8YZ5 - chains C and D of the 7 polymer chains in the assembly; structure by electron microscopy, 3.93 A resolution.

== Chain C ==
Name: Spike glycoprotein
From: Severe acute respiratory syndrome coronavirus 2
Reference sequence: P0DTC2 (SPIKE_SARS2); residue numbers follow UniProt; this construct covers 14-146, 149-1208
Sequence (1259 residues; row label = number of the first residue in the row; note: 2 numbers in that range are skipped by the numbering (no residue carries them; nothing is unmodelled there); numbers below 1 keep their minus sign (Met-5 is residue -5)):
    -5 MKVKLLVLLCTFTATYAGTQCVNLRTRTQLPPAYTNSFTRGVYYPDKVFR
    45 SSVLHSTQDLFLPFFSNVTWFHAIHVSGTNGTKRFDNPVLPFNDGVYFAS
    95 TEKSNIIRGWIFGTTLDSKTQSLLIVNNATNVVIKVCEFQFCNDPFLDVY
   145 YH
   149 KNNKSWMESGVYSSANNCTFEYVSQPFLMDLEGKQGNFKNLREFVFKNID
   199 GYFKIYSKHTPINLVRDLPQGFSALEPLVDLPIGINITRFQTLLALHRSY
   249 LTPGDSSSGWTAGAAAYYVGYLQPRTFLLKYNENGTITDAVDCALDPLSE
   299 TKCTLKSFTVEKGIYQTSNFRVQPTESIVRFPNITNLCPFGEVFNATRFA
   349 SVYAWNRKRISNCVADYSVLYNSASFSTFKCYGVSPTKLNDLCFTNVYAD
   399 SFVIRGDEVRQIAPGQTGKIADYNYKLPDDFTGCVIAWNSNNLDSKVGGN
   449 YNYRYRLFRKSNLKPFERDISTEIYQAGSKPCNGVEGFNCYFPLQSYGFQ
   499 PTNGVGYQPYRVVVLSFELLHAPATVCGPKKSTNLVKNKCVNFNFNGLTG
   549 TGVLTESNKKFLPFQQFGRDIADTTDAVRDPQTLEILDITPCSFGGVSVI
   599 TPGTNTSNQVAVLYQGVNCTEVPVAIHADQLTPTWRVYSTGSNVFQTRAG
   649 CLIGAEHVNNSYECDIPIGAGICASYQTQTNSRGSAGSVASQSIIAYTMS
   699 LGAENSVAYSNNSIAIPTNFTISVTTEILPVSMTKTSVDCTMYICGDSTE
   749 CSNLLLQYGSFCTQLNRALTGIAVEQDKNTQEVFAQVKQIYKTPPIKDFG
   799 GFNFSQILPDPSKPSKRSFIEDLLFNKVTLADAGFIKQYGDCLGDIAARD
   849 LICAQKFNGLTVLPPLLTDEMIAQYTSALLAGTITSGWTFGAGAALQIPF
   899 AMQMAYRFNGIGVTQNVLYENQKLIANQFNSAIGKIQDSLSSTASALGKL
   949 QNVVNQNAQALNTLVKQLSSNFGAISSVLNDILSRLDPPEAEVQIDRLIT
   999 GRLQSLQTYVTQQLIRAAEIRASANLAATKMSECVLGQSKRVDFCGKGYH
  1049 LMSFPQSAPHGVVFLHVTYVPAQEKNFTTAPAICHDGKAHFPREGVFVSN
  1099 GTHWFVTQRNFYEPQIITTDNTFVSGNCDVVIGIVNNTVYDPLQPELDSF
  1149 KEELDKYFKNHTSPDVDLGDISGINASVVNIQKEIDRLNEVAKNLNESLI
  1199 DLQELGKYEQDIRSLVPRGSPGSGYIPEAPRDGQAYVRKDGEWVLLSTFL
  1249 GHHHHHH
Unresolved in the structure: -5 to 19, 70-76, 149-157, 248-254, 333-334, 519-529, 621-640, 677-688, 828-853, 1143-1255
Differences from the reference sequence: expression tag (-5 to 13, 1209-1255); variant Arg19 (Thr in P0DTC2), Asp142 (Gly in P0DTC2), Gly158 (Arg in P0DTC2), Arg452 (Leu in P0DTC2), Lys478 (Thr in P0DTC2), Gly614 (Asp in P0DTC2), Arg681 (Pro in P0DTC2), Gly682 (Arg in P0DTC2), Ser683 (Arg in P0DTC2), Gly685 (Arg in P0DTC2), Asn950 (Asp in P0DTC2), Pro986 (Lys in P0DTC2), Pro987 (Val in P0DTC2)
Swiss-Prot annotation at these positions:
  - region: Asn280 to Cys301 (Putative superantigen), Arg403 to Asp405 (Integrin-binding motif), Asn448 to Tyr451, Tyr453 to Phe456 (Immunodominant HLA epitope recognized by the CD8+), Ser816 to Tyr837 (Fusion peptide 1), Lys835 to Phe855 (Fusion peptide 2), Asp1163 to Glu1202 (Heptad repeat 2)
  - site: Arg815, Ser816 (Cleavage)
  - glycosylation: Asn17 (N-linked (GlcNAc...) (complex) asparagine), Asn61 (N-linked (GlcNAc...) (hybrid) asparagine), Asn74 (N-linked (GlcNAc...) (complex) asparagine), Asn122 (N-linked (GlcNAc...) (hybrid) asparagine), Asn165 (N-linked (GlcNAc...) (complex) asparagine), Asn234 (N-linked (GlcNAc...) (high mannose) asparagine), Asn282 (N-linked (GlcNAc...) (complex) asparagine), Thr323 (O-linked (GalNAc) threonine), Ser325 (O-linked (HexNAc...) serine), Asn331 (N-linked (GlcNAc...) (complex) asparagine), Asn343 (N-linked (GlcNAc...) (complex) asparagine), Asn603 (N-linked (GlcNAc...) (hybrid) asparagine), Asn616 (N-linked (GlcNAc...) (complex) asparagine), Asn657 (N-linked (GlcNAc...) (complex) asparagine), Thr676 (O-linked (GlcNAc...) threonine), Thr678 (O-linked (GlcNAc...) threonine), Asn709 (N-linked (GlcNAc...) (high mannose) asparagine), Asn717 (N-linked (GlcNAc...) (hybrid) asparagine), Asn801 (N-linked (GlcNAc...) (hybrid) asparagine), Asn1074 (N-linked (GlcNAc...) (hybrid) asparagine) and 5 more in UniProt
  - natural variant: Leu18 (L18F: In strain: Beta/B.1.351, Gamma/P.1 and 1 more), Thr20 (T20N: In strain: Gamma/P.1), Leu24 to Ala27 (sequence variant, change not given here; In strain: Omicron/BA.2, Omicron/BA.2.12.1 and 6 more), Pro26 (P26S: In strain: Gamma/P.1), Gln52 (Q52H: In strain: Omicron/EG.5.1), Ala67 (A67V: In strain: Eta/B.1.525, Omicron/BA.1), His69 to Val70 (deletion: In strain: Alpha/B.1.1.7, Eta/B.1.525 and 5 more), Gly75 (G75V: In strain: Lambda/C.37), Thr76 (T76I: In strain: Lambda/C.37), Asp80 (D80A: In strain: Beta/B.1.351), Val83 (V83A: In strain: Omicron/XBB.1.5, Omicron/EG.5.1), Thr95 (T95I: In strain: Iota/B.1.526, Mu/B.1.621 and 2 more), 73 further natural variant entries in UniProt
  - mutagenesis: His69 to Val70 (Increased incorporation of cleaved spike into virions), Asn121 (N121Q: Partial loss of biliverdin affinity), Arg190 (R190K: Partial loss of biliverdin affinity), Asn234 (N234Q: Increased resistance to neutralizing antibodies), Asn331 (N331Q: Reduced viral infectivity), Asn343 (N343Q: Reduced viral infectivity), Tyr453 (Y453F: Decreased HLA binding to NF9 epitope. Increased binding affinity to human ACE2), Ala475 (A475V: Increased resistance to neutralizing antibodies), Val483 (V483A: Increased resistance to neutralizing antibodies), Glu484 (E484D: Increased replication in human TMEM106B overexpressing cells), Phe490 (F490L: Increased resistance to neutralizing antibodies and human covalescent sera neutralization), Gln493 (Q493N: Reduced host ACE2-binding affinity in vitro; Q493Y: Reduced host ACE2-binding affinity in vitro), 8 further mutagenesis entries in UniProt
Disulfides: Cys131-Cys166, Cys291-Cys301, Cys336-Cys361, Cys379-Cys432, Cys480-Cys488, Cys538-Cys590, Cys617-Cys649, Cys662-Cys671, Cys738-Cys760, Cys743-Cys749, Cys1032-Cys1043, Cys1082-Cys1126

== Chain D ==
Name: Spike glycoprotein
From: Severe acute respiratory syndrome coronavirus 2
Reference sequence: P0DTC2 (SPIKE_SARS2); residue numbers follow UniProt; this construct covers 14-155, 158-1208
Sequence (1259 residues; numbered -5 to 1255; 2 numbers in that range are skipped by the numbering (no residue carries them; nothing is unmodelled there); the number before each row is that of its first residue; numbers below 1 keep their minus sign (Met-5 is residue -5)):
    -5 MKVKLLVLLCTFTATYAGTQCVNLRTRTQLPPAYTNSFTRGVYYPDKVFR
    45 SSVLHSTQDLFLPFFSNVTWFHAIHVSGTNGTKRFDNPVLPFNDGVYFAS
    95 TEKSNIIRGWIFGTTLDSKTQSLLIVNNATNVVIKVCEFQFCNDPFLDVY
   145 YHKNNKSWMES
   158 GVYSSANNCTFEYVSQPFLMDLEGKQGNFKNLREFVFKNIDGYFKIYSKH
   208 TPINLVRDLPQGFSALEPLVDLPIGINITRFQTLLALHRSYLTPGDSSSG
   258 WTAGAAAYYVGYLQPRTFLLKYNENGTITDAVDCALDPLSETKCTLKSFT
   308 VEKGIYQTSNFRVQPTESIVRFPNITNLCPFGEVFNATRFASVYAWNRKR
   358 ISNCVADYSVLYNSASFSTFKCYGVSPTKLNDLCFTNVYADSFVIRGDEV
   408 RQIAPGQTGKIADYNYKLPDDFTGCVIAWNSNNLDSKVGGNYNYRYRLFR
   458 KSNLKPFERDISTEIYQAGSKPCNGVEGFNCYFPLQSYGFQPTNGVGYQP
   508 YRVVVLSFELLHAPATVCGPKKSTNLVKNKCVNFNFNGLTGTGVLTESNK
   558 KFLPFQQFGRDIADTTDAVRDPQTLEILDITPCSFGGVSVITPGTNTSNQ
   608 VAVLYQGVNCTEVPVAIHADQLTPTWRVYSTGSNVFQTRAGCLIGAEHVN
   658 NSYECDIPIGAGICASYQTQTNSRGSAGSVASQSIIAYTMSLGAENSVAY
   708 SNNSIAIPTNFTISVTTEILPVSMTKTSVDCTMYICGDSTECSNLLLQYG
   758 SFCTQLNRALTGIAVEQDKNTQEVFAQVKQIYKTPPIKDFGGFNFSQILP
   808 DPSKPSKRSFIEDLLFNKVTLADAGFIKQYGDCLGDIAARDLICAQKFNG
   858 LTVLPPLLTDEMIAQYTSALLAGTITSGWTFGAGAALQIPFAMQMAYRFN
   908 GIGVTQNVLYENQKLIANQFNSAIGKIQDSLSSTASALGKLQNVVNQNAQ
   958 ALNTLVKQLSSNFGAISSVLNDILSRLDPPEAEVQIDRLITGRLQSLQTY
  1008 VTQQLIRAAEIRASANLAATKMSECVLGQSKRVDFCGKGYHLMSFPQSAP
  1058 HGVVFLHVTYVPAQEKNFTTAPAICHDGKAHFPREGVFVSNGTHWFVTQR
  1108 NFYEPQIITTDNTFVSGNCDVVIGIVNNTVYDPLQPELDSFKEELDKYFK
  1158 NHTSPDVDLGDISGINASVVNIQKEIDRLNEVAKNLNESLIDLQELGKYE
  1208 QDIRSLVPRGSPGSGYIPEAPRDGQAYVRKDGEWVLLSTFLGHHHHHH
Unresolved in the structure: -5 to 19, 70-76, 158-165, 248-254, 519-520, 529, 621-640, 677-688, 828-853, 1142-1255
Differences from the reference sequence: expression tag (-5 to 13, 1209-1255); variant Arg19 (Thr in P0DTC2), Asp142 (Gly in P0DTC2), Gly158 (Arg in P0DTC2), Arg452 (Leu in P0DTC2), Lys478 (Thr in P0DTC2), Gly614 (Asp in P0DTC2), Arg681 (Pro in P0DTC2), Gly682 (Arg in P0DTC2), Ser683 (Arg in P0DTC2), Gly685 (Arg in P0DTC2), Asn950 (Asp in P0DTC2), Pro986 (Lys in P0DTC2), Pro987 (Val in P0DTC2)
Swiss-Prot annotation at these positions:
  - region: Asn280 to Cys301 (Putative superantigen), Arg403 to Asp405 (Integrin-binding motif), Asn448 to Tyr451, Tyr453 to Phe456 (Immunodominant HLA epitope recognized by the CD8+), Ser816 to Tyr837 (Fusion peptide 1), Lys835 to Phe855 (Fusion peptide 2), Asp1163 to Glu1202 (Heptad repeat 2)
  - site: Arg815, Ser816 (Cleavage)
  - glycosylation: Asn17 (N-linked (GlcNAc...) (complex) asparagine), Asn61 (N-linked (GlcNAc...) (hybrid) asparagine), Asn74 (N-linked (GlcNAc...) (complex) asparagine), Asn122 (N-linked (GlcNAc...) (hybrid) asparagine), Asn149 (N-linked (GlcNAc...) (complex) asparagine), Asn165 (N-linked (GlcNAc...) (complex) asparagine), Asn234 (N-linked (GlcNAc...) (high mannose) asparagine), Asn282 (N-linked (GlcNAc...) (complex) asparagine), Thr323 (O-linked (GalNAc) threonine), Ser325 (O-linked (HexNAc...) serine), Asn331 (N-linked (GlcNAc...) (complex) asparagine), Asn343 (N-linked (GlcNAc...) (complex) asparagine), Asn603 (N-linked (GlcNAc...) (hybrid) asparagine), Asn616 (N-linked (GlcNAc...) (complex) asparagine), Asn657 (N-linked (GlcNAc...) (complex) asparagine), Thr676 (O-linked (GlcNAc...) threonine), Thr678 (O-linked (GlcNAc...) threonine), Asn709 (N-linked (GlcNAc...) (high mannose) asparagine), Asn717 (N-linked (GlcNAc...) (hybrid) asparagine), Asn801 (N-linked (GlcNAc...) (hybrid) asparagine) and 6 more in UniProt
  - natural variant: Leu18 (L18F: In strain: Beta/B.1.351, Gamma/P.1 and 1 more), Thr20 (T20N: In strain: Gamma/P.1), Leu24 to Ala27 (sequence variant, change not given here; In strain: Omicron/BA.2, Omicron/BA.2.12.1 and 6 more), Pro26 (P26S: In strain: Gamma/P.1), Gln52 (Q52H: In strain: Omicron/EG.5.1), Ala67 (A67V: In strain: Eta/B.1.525, Omicron/BA.1), His69 to Val70 (deletion: In strain: Alpha/B.1.1.7, Eta/B.1.525 and 5 more), Gly75 (G75V: In strain: Lambda/C.37), Thr76 (T76I: In strain: Lambda/C.37), Asp80 (D80A: In strain: Beta/B.1.351), Val83 (V83A: In strain: Omicron/XBB.1.5, Omicron/EG.5.1), Thr95 (T95I: In strain: Iota/B.1.526, Mu/B.1.621 and 2 more), 76 further natural variant entries in UniProt
  - mutagenesis: His69 to Val70 (Increased incorporation of cleaved spike into virions), Asn121 (N121Q: Partial loss of biliverdin affinity), Arg190 (R190K: Partial loss of biliverdin affinity), Asn234 (N234Q: Increased resistance to neutralizing antibodies), Asn331 (N331Q: Reduced viral infectivity), Asn343 (N343Q: Reduced viral infectivity), Tyr453 (Y453F: Decreased HLA binding to NF9 epitope. Increased binding affinity to human ACE2), Ala475 (A475V: Increased resistance to neutralizing antibodies), Val483 (V483A: Increased resistance to neutralizing antibodies), Glu484 (E484D: Increased replication in human TMEM106B overexpressing cells), Phe490 (F490L: Increased resistance to neutralizing antibodies and human covalescent sera neutralization), Gln493 (Q493N: Reduced host ACE2-binding affinity in vitro; Q493Y: Reduced host ACE2-binding affinity in vitro), 8 further mutagenesis entries in UniProt
Disulfides: Cys131-Cys166, Cys291-Cys301, Cys336-Cys361, Cys379-Cys432, Cys480-Cys488, Cys538-Cys590, Cys617-Cys649, Cys662-Cys671, Cys738-Cys760, Cys743-Cys749, Cys1032-Cys1043, Cys1082-Cys1126

== How chain C and chain D interact ==
Pairs across the interface (118; chain C residue first):
  Gln314(C) with Asn764(D)
  Asn317(C) with Asp737(D); Thr739(D)
  Arg319(C) with Met740(D)
  Asn360(C) with Lys41(D), hydrogen bond
  Lys386(C) with Ser982(D)
  Thr393(C) with Tyr200(D)
  Asn394(C) with Pro230(D)
  Glu516(C) with Tyr200(D), hydrogen bond
  Leu518(C) with Asp198(D); Tyr200(D)
  Thr547(C) with Asn978(D)
  Lys558(C) with Phe43(D)
  Phe559(C) with Phe43(D), hydrophobic
  Leu560(C) with Tyr38(D)
  Phe562(C) with Lys41(D); Glu224(D); Pro225(D)
  Gln563(C) with Lys41(D); Val42(D), hydrogen bond (side chain-backbone); Phe43(D)
  Gln564(C) with Lys41(D), hydrogen bond
  Phe565(C) with Lys41(D); Val42(D); Phe43(D)
  Gly566(C) with Phe43(D)
  Arg567(C) with Val42(D); Phe43(D), hydrogen bond (backbone-backbone); Arg44(D)
  Asp568(C) with Phe855(D)
  Ile569(C) with Val47(D), hydrophobic
  Ala570(C) with Val963(D), hydrophobic
  Thr572(C) with Phe855(D); Asn856(D), hydrogen bond
  Pro589(C) with Phe855(D), hydrophobic
  Phe592(C) with Asp737(D); Met740(D), hydrophobic
  Arg646(C) with Thr866(D), hydrogen bond
  Ala647(C) with Pro862(D), hydrophobic
  Pro665(C) with Leu864(D), hydrophobic
  Gly667(C) with Leu864(D)
  Ala668(C) with Pro863(D), hydrogen bond (backbone-backbone); Leu864(D), hydrogen bond (backbone-backbone); Thr866(D), hydrogen bond (backbone-side chain)
  Gly669(C) with Leu864(D), hydrogen bond (backbone-backbone); Thr866(D); Met869(D)
  Met697(C) with Ile788(D), hydrophobic; Met869(D), hydrophobic; Tyr873(D)
  Ser698(C) with Gln787(D), hydrogen bond; Ile788(D)
  Leu699(C) with Gln787(D); Ile788(D); Gln872(D)
  Gly700(C) with Gln787(D), hydrogen bond (backbone-side chain); Ile788(D)
  Ala701(C) with Ile788(D)
  Glu702(C) with Lys790(D)
  Ser704(C) with Lys790(D); Pro792(D); Thr883(D), hydrogen bond
  Tyr707(C) with Thr883(D); Gln895(D)
  Asn709(C) with Met900(D); Tyr917(D)
  Ser711(C) with Gln895(D), hydrogen bond
  Ile712(C) with Gln895(D)
  Ala713(C) with Leu894(D); Gln895(D)
  Pro715(C) with Leu894(D)
  Gln957(C) with Arg765(D), hydrogen bond
  Thr961(C) with Ser758(D)
  Gln965(C) with Tyr756(D); Phe759(D)
  Ser968(C) with Gln755(D), hydrogen bond (side chain-backbone); Tyr756(D), hydrogen bond (side chain-backbone); Gly757(D)
  Phe970(C) with Gln755(D); Tyr756(D); Phe759(D), hydrophobic
  Thr1006(C) with Gln762(D); Gln1005(D), hydrogen bond
  Thr1009(C) with Thr1009(D)
  Ile1013(C) with Thr1009(D); Leu1012(D), hydrophobic; Ile1013(D), hydrophobic
  Lys1038(C) with Lys1038(D)
  Arg1039(C) with Thr1027(D); Glu1031(D), salt bridge; Arg1039(D)
  Val1040(C) with Ser1030(D), hydrogen bond (backbone-side chain)
  Asp1041(C) with Gln784(D); Gly889(D); Ser1030(D); Leu1034(D)
  Lys1045(C) with Gln784(D); Gly889(D), hydrogen bond (side chain-backbone)
  Gly1046(C) with Ala890(D)
  Tyr1047(C) with Trp886(D); Thr887(D); Ala890(D), hydrophobic
  Val1068(C) with Ala890(D)
  Pro1069(C) with Ala890(D)
  Glu1072(C) with Ala892(D); Ala893(D); Leu894(D)
  Pro1079(C) with Tyr917(D), hydrogen bond (backbone-side chain)
  Phe1089(C) with Gln913(D); Tyr917(D), hydrophobic
  Glu1092(C) with Tyr904(D)
  Phe1121(C) with Ile1114(D), hydrophobic
  Val1122(C) with Ile1114(D)
  Ser1123(C) with Thr912(D), hydrogen bond; Asn914(D), hydrogen bond
  Gly1124(C) with Asn914(D), hydrogen bond (backbone-side chain)
  Asn1125(C) with Glu918(D), hydrogen bond
  Val1128(C) with Tyr917(D)
Also at the interface, not in a pair above, chain C (83 interface residues in all): Ile468, Gln613, Ile666, Ile670, Asn703, Ser708, Asn969, Gln1002, Ser1003, Gln1010, Ala1080, Val1129
Also at the interface, not in a pair above, chain D (82 interface residues in all): Cys166, Lys206, Asp228, Asn282, Gly283, Thr284, Leu763, Thr768, Tyr789, Thr791, Lys854, Gly891, Pro897, Asn960, Gln1002, Val1008

== Summary ==
83 residues of chain C face 82 of chain D across their interface; the contacts include 26 hydrogen bonds and 1
salt bridge. Among the polar pairs are Arg1039(C)-Glu1031(D), Asn360(C)-Lys41(D) and Glu516(C)-Tyr200(D).
Chain C and chain D are both Spike glycoprotein (Severe acute respiratory syndrome coronavirus 2); the
structure, SARS-CoV-2 Delta Spike in complex with Fab of JE-5C, was determined by electron microscopy together
with 8X0X, 8X0Y, 8YRO and 8YRP from the same study.
